Entry 9J4I (X-ray diffraction, 1.96 A resolution); this record covers chains A and B of the 3 polymer chains in the assembly.

== Chain A (and B) ==
Molecule: DFA-III-forming inulin fructotransferase
Source organism: Paenarthrobacter aurescens
Notes: EC 4.2.2.18; chain B of this document is another copy of the same molecule, construct and numbering; everything in this record applies to it too
Reference sequence: F8QV43 (F8QV43_PAEAU); residues 9-411 here correspond to UniProt positions 48-450 (UniProt number = residue number + 39)
Sequence (404 residues; row label = number of the first residue in the row):
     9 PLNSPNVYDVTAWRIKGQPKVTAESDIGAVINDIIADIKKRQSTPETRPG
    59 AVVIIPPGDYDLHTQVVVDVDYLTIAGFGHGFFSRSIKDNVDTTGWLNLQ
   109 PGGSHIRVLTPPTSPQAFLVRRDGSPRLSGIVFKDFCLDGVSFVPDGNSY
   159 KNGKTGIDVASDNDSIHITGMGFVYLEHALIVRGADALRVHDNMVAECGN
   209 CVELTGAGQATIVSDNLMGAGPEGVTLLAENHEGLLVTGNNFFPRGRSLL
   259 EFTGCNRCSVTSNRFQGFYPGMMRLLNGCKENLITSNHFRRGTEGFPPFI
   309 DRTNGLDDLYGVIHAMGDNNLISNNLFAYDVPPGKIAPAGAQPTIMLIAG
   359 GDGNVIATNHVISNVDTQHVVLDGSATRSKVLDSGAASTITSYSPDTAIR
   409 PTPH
Not modelled in the structure: 412
Differences from the reference sequence: expression tag (412)

== Interface between chain A and chain B ==
Pairs across the interface (121):
  Asp-17(A) with Leu-10(B); Asn-11(B), hydrogen bond (side chain-backbone)
  Thr-19(A) with Asn-11(B), hydrogen bond (backbone-side chain); Ser-12(B)
  Ala-20(A) with Asn-11(B)
  Arg-22(A) with Asn-11(B)
  Ile-62(A) with Leu-10(B), hydrophobic
  Pro-64(A) with Ser-12(B); Val-15(B), hydrophobic
  Pro-65(A) with Ser-12(B); Asn-14(B), hydrogen bond (backbone-side chain); Val-15(B); Gly-58(B); Ala-59(B); Val-60(B)
  Gly-66(A) with Asn-14(B); Pro-57(B)
  Asp-67(A) with Glu-54(B); Pro-57(B)
  Phe-86(A) with Leu-10(B), hydrophobic; Val-60(B), hydrophobic; Thr-82(B), hydrogen bond (backbone-side chain)
  His-88(A) with Gly-138(B); Val-140(B); Ser-173(B), hydrogen bond (side chain-backbone); Arg-197(B)
  Gly-89(A) with Tyr-80(B)
  Phe-90(A) with Tyr-80(B); Ser-137(B); Asp-172(B); Ser-173(B)
  Phe-91(A) with Tyr-80(B); Pro-134(B), hydrophobic
  Ile-95(A) with Arg-135(B)
  Trp-104(A) with Pro-53(B); Ser-133(B); Pro-134(B), hydrophobic
  Leu-105(A) with Pro-53(B); Arg-56(B), hydrogen bond (backbone-side chain); Arg-130(B); Ser-133(B), hydrogen bond (backbone-backbone); Pro-134(B)
  Asn-106(A) with Pro-53(B); Arg-56(B), hydrogen bond (side chain-backbone); Asp-79(B), hydrogen bond; Tyr-80(B); Pro-134(B)
  Leu-107(A) with Pro-53(B), hydrogen bond (backbone-backbone); Glu-54(B)
  Gln-108(A) with Glu-54(B), hydrogen bond (side chain-backbone); Tyr-80(B), hydrogen bond (backbone-side chain)
  Pro-109(A) with Tyr-80(B)
  Gly-110(A) with Pro-57(B); Tyr-80(B)
  Gly-111(A) with Pro-57(B), hydrogen bond (backbone-backbone); Tyr-80(B)
  Asp-143(A) with Lys-142(B), salt bridge
  His-199(A) with His-199(B), hydrogen bond
  Asp-200(A) with His-175(B), salt bridge; Arg-197(B), salt bridge; His-199(B), salt bridge
  Asn-201(A) with Arg-197(B)
  Met-202(A) with Ser-173(B), hydrogen bond; Ala-195(B), hydrophobic; Arg-197(B)
  Asp-223(A) with His-199(B); Ile-220(B); Ser-222(B); Asp-223(B)
  Asn-224(A) with Ile-220(B)
  Leu-225(A) with Ala-195(B); Arg-197(B); Ala-218(B)
  Gly-247(A) with Ile-220(B); Leu-244(B); Thr-246(B)
  Asn-248(A) with Leu-244(B)
  Asn-249(A) with Ala-218(B); Thr-219(B), hydrogen bond (side chain-backbone); Ile-220(B); Gly-242(B), hydrogen bond (side chain-backbone)
  Ser-270(A) with Leu-244(B); Thr-246(B); Thr-269(B), hydrogen bond; Ser-270(B), hydrogen bond
  Arg-272(A) with Ala-218(B); Gly-242(B)
  Ser-294(A) with Thr-269(B); Leu-291(B); Thr-293(B); Ser-294(B), hydrogen bond
  Asn-295(A) with Leu-291(B)
  His-296(A) with Arg-265(B); Cys-266(B); Ser-267(B); Glu-289(B), hydrogen bond (side chain-backbone); Leu-291(B)
  Arg-298(A) with Arg-265(B)
  Asn-332(A) with Thr-293(B), hydrogen bond; Ser-294(B); Ser-331(B), hydrogen bond; Asn-332(B)
  Asn-333(A) with Leu-329(B)
  Leu-334(A) with Glu-289(B); Asn-290(B); Leu-291(B); Asn-327(B); Leu-329(B)
  Ala-336(A) with Glu-289(B)
  Thr-366(A) with Ala-365(B)
  His-368(A) with Asn-327(B), hydrogen bond; Gly-361(B); Val-363(B)
  Ile-370(A) with Glu-289(B); Asn-327(B)
  Asp-391(A) with Arg-408(B), salt bridge
  Arg-408(A) with Arg-408(B)
  Pro-411(A) with Lys-388(B), hydrogen bond (backbone-side chain); Leu-390(B), hydrophobic; Ala-406(B); Arg-408(B)
Other interface residues (no listed pair), chain A (58 interface residues in all): Pro-9, Gly-87, Ser-92, Gly-103, Arg-115, Phe-251, Asn-271, Thr-410
Other interface residues (no listed pair), chain B (65 interface residues in all): Pro-9, Thr-52, Thr-55, Leu-196, Glu-241, Asn-328, Thr-366

== In short ==
58 residues of chain A and 65 residues of chain B are in contact, with 25 hydrogen bonds and 5 salt bridges.
Polar pairs include Asp-143(A)/Lys-142(B), Asp-200(A)/His-175(B) and Asp-200(A)/Arg-197(B).
Both chains are DFA-III-forming inulin fructotransferase (Paenarthrobacter aurescens). Entry 9J4I (Crystal
structure of GH9l Inulin fructotransferases (IFTase) in compex with fruetosyl nystose (GF4)) was determined by
X-ray diffraction, deposited together with 9J4J, 9J4K and 9J4L.
